7PET - chains K and J of the 36 polymer chains in the assembly; structure by electron microscopy, 9.50 A resolution (very low resolution: no residue pairs are listed; an interface is given only as per-side residue counts).

# Chain K
Name: Histone H3.2
Source organism: Homo sapiens
Reference sequence: Q71DI3 (H32_HUMAN); residues 0-135 here correspond to UniProt positions 1-136 (UniProt number = residue number + 1)
Amino-acid sequence (136 residues; numbered 0 to 135; the number before each row is that of its first residue; numbering starts at 0):
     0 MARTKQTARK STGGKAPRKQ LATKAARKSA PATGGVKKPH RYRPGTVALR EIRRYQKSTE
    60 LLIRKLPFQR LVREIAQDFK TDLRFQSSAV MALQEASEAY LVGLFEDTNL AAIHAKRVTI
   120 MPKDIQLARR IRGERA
Disordered / not traced: 0-36, 134-135
Construct notes: engineered mutation Ala110 (Cys111 in Q71DI3)
UniProt features mapped onto this chain:
  - modified residue: Arg2 (Asymmetric dimethylarginine), Thr3 (Phosphothreonine), Lys4 (Allysine), Gln5 (5-glutamyl dopamine), Thr6 (Phosphothreonine), Arg8 (Citrulline), Lys9 (N6,N6,N6-trimethyllysine), Ser10 (ADP-ribosylserine), Thr11 (Phosphothreonine), Lys14 (N6-(2-hydroxyisobutyryl)lysine), Arg17 (Asymmetric dimethylarginine), Lys18 (N6-(2-hydroxyisobutyryl)lysine), Lys23 (N6-(2-hydroxyisobutyryl)lysine), Arg26 (Citrulline), Lys27 (N6,N6,N6-trimethyllysine), Ser28 (ADP-ribosylserine), Lys36 (N6,N6,N6-trimethyllysine), Lys37 (N6-methyllysine), Tyr41 (Phosphotyrosine), Lys56 (N6,N6,N6-trimethyllysine) and 8 more in UniProt
  - lipidation: Lys18 (N6-decanoyllysine)

# Chain J
Molecule: 702-nt DNA strand
Source organism: synthetic construct
Sequence (702 nucleotides; numbered 1 to 702; the number before each row is that of its first residue):
     1 ATCGGCACTG GAACAGGATG TATATATGTG ACACGTGCCT GGAGACTAGG GAGTAATCCC
    61 CTTGGCGGTT AAAACGCGGG GGACAGCGCG TACGTGCGTT TAAGCGGTGC TAGAGCTGTC
   121 TACGACCAAT TGAGCGGCCT CGGCACCGGG ATTCTCCAGG GGATCCGGAT GCTCGGGTCC
   181 GGCACTGGAA CAGGATGTAT ATATGTGACA CGTGCCTGGA GACTAGGGAG TAATCCCCTT
   241 GGCGGTTAAA ACGCGGGGGA CAGCGCGTAC GTGCGTTTAA GCGGTGCTAG AGCTGTCTAC
   301 GACCAATTGA GCGGCCTCGG CACCGGGATT CTCCAGGGGA TCCGGATGCT CGGGTCCGGC
   361 ACTGGAACAG GATGTATATA TGTGACACGT GCCTGGAGAC TAGGGAGTAA TCCCCTTGGC
   421 GGTTAAAACG CGGGGGACAG CGCGTACGTG CGTTTAAGCG GTGCTAGAGC TGTCTACGAC
   481 CAATTGAGCG GCCTCGGCAC CGGGATTCTC CAGGGGATCC GGATGCTCGG GTCCGGCACT
   541 GGAACAGGAT GTATATATGT GACACGTGCC TGGAGACTAG GGAGTAATCC CCTTGGCGGT
   601 TAAAACGCGG GGGACAGCGC GTACGTGCGT TTAAGCGGTG CTAGAGCTGT CTACGACCAA
   661 TTGAGCGGCC TCGGCACCGG GATTCTCCAG GGGATCCGGG AT
Disordered / not traced: 1-2, 701-702

# Interface between chain K and chain J
At this resolution (10 A) residue pairs are not listed: 22 residues of chain K and 14 of chain J lie at the interface.

# Overview
22 residues of chain K and 14 residues of chain J are in contact.
Here chain K is Histone H3.2 (Homo sapiens) and chain J is a 702-nt DNA strand (synthetic construct). Entry
7PET (The 4x177 nucleosome array containing H1) was determined by electron microscopy together with 7PEU,
7PEV, 7PEW, 7PEX, 7PEY, 7PEZ and 16 further entries from the same study.
